Entry 2V5J (X-ray diffraction, 1.60 A resolution); this record covers chains A and B.

[Chain A (and B)]
Molecule: 2,4-dihydroxyhept-2-ene-1,7-dioic acid aldolase
From: Escherichia coli
Notes: EC 4.1.2.-; chain B of this document is another copy of the same molecule, construct and numbering; everything in this record applies to it too
UniProt: Q47098 (HPAI_ECOLI); residues 1-262 here = UniProt positions 1-262
Sequence (287 residues; numbered -24 to 262; the number before each row is that of its first residue; numbers below 1 keep their minus sign (Met-24 is residue -24)):
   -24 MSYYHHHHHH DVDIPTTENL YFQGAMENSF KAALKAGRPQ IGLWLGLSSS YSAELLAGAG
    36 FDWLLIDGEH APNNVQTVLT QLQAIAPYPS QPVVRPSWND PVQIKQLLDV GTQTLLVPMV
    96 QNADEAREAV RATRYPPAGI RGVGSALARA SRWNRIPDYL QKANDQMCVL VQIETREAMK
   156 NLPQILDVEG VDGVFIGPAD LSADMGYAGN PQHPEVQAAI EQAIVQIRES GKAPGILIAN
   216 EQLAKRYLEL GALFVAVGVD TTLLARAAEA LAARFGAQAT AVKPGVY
Disordered / not traced: -24 to -9, 261-262 (chain B: -24 to -9, 254-262)
Curated features (UniProtKB/Swiss-Prot):
  - active site: His45 (Proton acceptor)
  - binding site (substrate): Gln147, Ala174, Asp175
  - binding site (a divalent metal cation): Glu149, Asp175
  - site: Arg70 (Transition state stabilizer), Asp84 (Increases basicity of active site His)
  - mutagenesis: His45 (H45A/Q: Loss of activity), Arg70 (R70A: Loss of activity. Still able to bind pyruvate)

[How chain A and chain B interact]
Residue-residue contacts (56; chain A residue first):
  Ile16(A) with Phe250(B), hydrophobic
  Gly21(A) with Tyr26(B)
  Leu22(A) with Tyr26(B)
  Tyr26(A) with Gly21(B); Leu22(B); Pro47(B)
  Leu30(A) with Thr236(B); Ala240(B), hydrophobic
  Leu31(A) with Leu239(B), hydrophobic; Ala243(B), hydrophobic
  Ala34(A) with Ala243(B), hydrophobic; Glu244(B); Ala247(B)
  Gly35(A) with Ala252(B)
  Phe36(A) with Ala243(B); Ala247(B)
  Asp37(A) with Gln253(B), hydrogen bond (side chain-backbone)
  Glu216(A) with Arg249(B); Phe250(B)
  Ala219(A) with Phe250(B), hydrophobic
  Lys220(A) with Arg249(B), hydrogen bond (side chain-backbone); Phe250(B)
  Leu223(A) with Phe250(B), hydrophobic
  Val232(A) with Leu246(B), hydrophobic; Phe250(B), hydrophobic
  Thr236(A) with Leu30(B)
  Leu238(A) with Ala243(B), hydrophobic; Leu246(B), hydrophobic
  Leu239(A) with Leu31(B), hydrophobic
  Ala240(A) with Leu30(B), hydrophobic
  Ala242(A) with Leu238(B), hydrophobic
  Ala243(A) with Leu31(B), hydrophobic; Ala34(B), hydrophobic; Phe36(B); Leu238(B), hydrophobic
  Glu244(A) with Ala34(B)
  Leu246(A) with Leu18(B), hydrophobic; Phe36(B), hydrophobic; Val232(B)
  Ala247(A) with Ala34(B); Gly35(B); Phe36(B)
  Arg249(A) with Glu216(B), salt bridge
  Phe250(A) with Ile16(B), hydrophobic; Ala214(B); Asn215(B); Glu216(B); Ala219(B), hydrophobic; Val232(B), hydrophobic
  Gln253(A) with Glu216(B), hydrogen bond; Lys220(B)
  Ala254(A) with Leu223(B)
  Val257(A) with Lys220(B); Leu223(B); Glu224(B)
  Lys258(A) with Pro14(B)
Also at the interface, not in a pair above, chain A (37 interface residues in all): Leu18, Ser27, Gly33, Pro47, Gly233, Asp235, Gly251
Also at the interface, not in a pair above, chain B (36 interface residues in all): Ser27, Gly233, Asp235, Ala242

[Overview]
37 residues of chain A face 36 of chain B across their interface, with 3 hydrogen bonds and 1 salt bridge.
Polar contacts include Arg249(A)-Glu216(B), Asp37(A)-Gln253(B) and Lys220(A)-Arg249(B).
Both chains are 2,4-dihydroxyhept-2-ene-1,7-dioic acid aldolase (Escherichia coli). Entry 2V5J (Apo Class II
aldolase HpcH) was determined by X-ray diffraction together with 2V5K from the same study.
